6XEC - chain A; structure by X-ray diffraction, 1.70 A resolution.

[Chain A]
Protein: Histone deacetylase 2
Organism: Homo sapiens
Notes: EC 3.5.1.98
Reference sequence: Q92769 (HDAC2_HUMAN); residue numbers follow UniProt; this construct covers 1-376
Sequence (376 residues; numbered 1 to 376; the number before each row is that of its first residue):
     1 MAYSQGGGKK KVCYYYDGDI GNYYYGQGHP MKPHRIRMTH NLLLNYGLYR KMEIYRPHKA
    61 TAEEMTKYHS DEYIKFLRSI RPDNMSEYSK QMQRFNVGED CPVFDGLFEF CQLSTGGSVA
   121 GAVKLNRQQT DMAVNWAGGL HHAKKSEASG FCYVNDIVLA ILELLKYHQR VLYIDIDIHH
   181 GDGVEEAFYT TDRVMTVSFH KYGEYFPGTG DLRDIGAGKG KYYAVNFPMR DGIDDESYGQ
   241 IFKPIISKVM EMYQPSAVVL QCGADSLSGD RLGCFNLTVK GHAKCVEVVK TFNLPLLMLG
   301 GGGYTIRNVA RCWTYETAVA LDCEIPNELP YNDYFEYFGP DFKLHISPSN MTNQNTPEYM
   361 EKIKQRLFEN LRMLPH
Not modelled in the structure: 1-7, 376
Ion coordination: Ca2+ site 1: Asp175, Asp177, His179, Ser198, Phe199; Zn2+: Asp177, His179, Asp265 (together with V1S); Ca2+ site 2: Phe188, Thr191, Val194
Ligand contacts: V1S ((1S)-N-{(1S)-1-[5-cyano-2-(4-fluorophenyl)-1H-imidazol-4-yl]-7,7-dihydroxynonyl}-6-methyl-6-azaspiro[2.5]octane-1-carboxamide): Gly28, His29, Pro30, Met31, Glu99, Asp100, Leu140, His141, His142, Gly150, Phe151, Cys152, Asp177, His179, Phe206, Asp265, Leu272, Gly301, Gly302, Tyr304
Swiss-Prot annotation at these positions:
  - active site: His142
  - binding site (1D-myo-inositol 1,4,5,6-tetrakisphosphate): Gly28, Lys32, Arg271
  - binding site (Ca(2+)): Asp175, Asp177, His179, Phe188, Thr191, Val194, Ser198, Phe199, Tyr223
  - binding site (Zn(2+)): Asp177, His179, Asp265
  - modified residue: Lys75 (N6-acetyllysine), Lys221 (N6-acetyllysine), Cys262 (S-nitrosocysteine), Cys274 (S-nitrosocysteine)
  - cross-link: Lys75 (Glycyl lysine isopeptide (Lys-Gly) (interchain with G-Cter in SUMO2))

[In short]
Ligands of chain A: compound V1S. Asp175, Asp177, His179, Ser198 and Phe199 form the Ca2+ site 1. Asp177,
His179 and Asp265 coordinate Zn2+. From UniProt: active-site residue His142, 3 residues binding
1D-myo-inositol 1,4,5,6-tetrakisphosphate, 9 Ca2+-binding residues and 3 Zn2+-binding residues.
Chain A is Histone deacetylase 2 (Homo sapiens); the structure, Structure of human HDAC2 in complex with
ketone inhibitor (compound O), was determined by X-ray diffraction together with 6XEB from the same study.
